3V15 - chains B and D of the 4 polymer chains in the assembly; structure by X-ray diffraction, 2.60 A resolution.

== Chain B (and D) ==
Molecule: Alpha-ketoglutarate-dependent taurine dioxygenase
From: Pseudomonas putida
Notes: EC 1.14.11.17; chain D of this document is another copy of the same molecule, construct and numbering; everything in this record applies to it too
UniProt: Q88RA3 (Q88RA3_PSEPK); residues 1-277 here = UniProt positions 1-277
Sequence (277 residues; numbered 1 to 277; the number before each row is that of its first residue):
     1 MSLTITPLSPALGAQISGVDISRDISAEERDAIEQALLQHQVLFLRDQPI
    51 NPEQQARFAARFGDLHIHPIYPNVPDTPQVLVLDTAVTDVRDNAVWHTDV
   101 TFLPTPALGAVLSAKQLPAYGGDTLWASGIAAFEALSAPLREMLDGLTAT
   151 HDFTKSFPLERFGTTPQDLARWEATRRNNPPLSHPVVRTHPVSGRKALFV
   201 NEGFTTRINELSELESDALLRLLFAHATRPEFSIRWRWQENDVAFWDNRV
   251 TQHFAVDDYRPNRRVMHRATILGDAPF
Unresolved in the structure: 1-2 (chain D: 1)

== Chain B / chain D interface ==
Pairs across the interface - 25 pairs, chain B then chain D:
  Leu136(B) - Glu215(D)
  Ser137(B) - Glu210(D)  hydrogen bond (side chain-backbone)
  Ser137(B) - Leu211(D)
  Ser137(B) - Ser212(D)  hydrogen bond (side chain-backbone)
  Ser137(B) - Glu215(D)  hydrogen bond
  Pro139(B) - Met143(D)
  Pro139(B) - Leu147(D)  hydrophobic
  Pro139(B) - Glu210(D)
  Pro139(B) - Leu211(D)  hydrophobic
  Leu140(B) - Met143(D)  hydrophobic
  Leu140(B) - Glu215(D)
  Met143(B) - Pro139(D)
  Met143(B) - Leu140(D)  hydrophobic
  Met143(B) - Met143(D)  hydrophobic
  Glu210(B) - Ser137(D)
  Glu210(B) - Pro139(D)
  Leu211(B) - Ser137(D)
  Ser212(B) - Ser137(D)  hydrogen bond (backbone-side chain)
  Leu214(B) - Arg229(D)
  Glu215(B) - Leu136(D)
  Glu215(B) - Ser137(D)  hydrogen bond
  Glu215(B) - Leu140(D)
  Ala218(B) - Leu222(D)  hydrophobic
  Leu222(B) - Glu215(D)
  Leu222(B) - Ala218(D)  hydrophobic
Also at the interface, not in a pair above, chain B (16 interface residues in all): Ala135, Leu147, Leu219, Arg229
Also at the interface, not in a pair above, chain D (15 interface residues in all): Leu214, Leu219

== In short ==
Chain B and chain D form an interface of 16 and 15 residues respectively, with 5 hydrogen bonds. Among the
polar pairs are Ser137(B)-Glu210(D), Ser137(B)-Ser212(D) and Ser137(B)-Glu215(D).
Chain B and chain D are both Alpha-ketoglutarate-dependent taurine dioxygenase (Pseudomonas putida); the
structure, Crystal structure of the Fe(II)/alpha-ketoglutarate dependent taurine dioxygenase from Pseudomonas
putida KT2440, was determined by X-ray diffraction together with 3V17 from the same study.
